PDB entry 6OJ7 | X-ray diffraction, 1.45 A resolution | chains A and C

# Chain A
Molecule: Fusion glycoprotein F0
Notes: fragment: N-terminal
Reference sequence: A0A1U8ZTH8 (A0A1U8ZTH8_HRSV); residues 159-209 here correspond to UniProt positions 157-207 (UniProt number = residue number - 2)
Sequence (53 residues; each row starts with the number of its first residue):
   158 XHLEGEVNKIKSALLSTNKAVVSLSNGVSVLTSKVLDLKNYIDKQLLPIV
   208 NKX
Disordered / not traced: 207-210
Differences from the reference sequence: acetylation (158); amidation (210)
Modified residues: ACE (acetyl group) at position 158; NH2 (amino group) at position 210

# Chain C
Molecule: Fusion glycoprotein F0
Reference sequence: A0A1X9QNS5 (A0A1X9QNS5_9MONO); residue numbers follow UniProt; this construct covers 449-484
Sequence (38 residues; each row starts with the number of its first residue):
   448 XVALDPIDFSIVLNKIKSQLEESKEWIRRSNKILDSIX
Disordered / not traced: 448-449, 485
Differences from the reference sequence: acetylation (448); engineered mutation Phe456 (Ile in A0A1X9QNS5), Val459 (Glu in A0A1X9QNS5), Ile463 (Ala in A0A1X9QNS5), Gln466 (Asp in A0A1X9QNS5), Lys479 (Gln in A0A1X9QNS5), Ile480 (Lys in A0A1X9QNS5); amidation (485)
Modified residues: ACE (acetyl group) at position 448; NH2 (amino group) at position 485
Reported in the primary citation:
  - conformationally variable residues: Asp452, Asp455
  - mutagenesis - L451F, L451F/I456F, I454F/I456F, I456F: increased stability with Fusion glycoprotein F0 (chain A)
  - mutagenesis - I454F: unchanged stability with Fusion glycoprotein F0 (chain A)
  - mutagenesis - V449F, A450F, D452F, P453F, D455F: decreased stability with Fusion glycoprotein F0 (chain A)
  - mutagenesis - I454F: increased stability

# How chain A and chain C interact
Pairs across the interface - 33 pairs, chain A then chain C:
  Glu163(A) with Ile484(C)
  Lys166(A) with Ile480(C); Ser483(C), hydrogen bond; Ile484(C)
  Ile167(A) with Ile484(C), hydrophobic
  Ser169(A) with Arg476(C), hydrogen bond; Ile480(C)
  Ala170(A) with Ser477(C), hydrogen bond (backbone-side chain); Ile480(C), hydrophobic; Leu481(C), hydrophobic
  Ser173(A) with Trp473(C); Arg476(C), hydrogen bond
  Thr174(A) with Ser477(C), hydrogen bond
  Lys176(A) with Trp473(C)
  Ala177(A) with Ser470(C), hydrogen bond (backbone-side chain); Trp473(C), hydrophobic; Ile474(C), hydrophobic
  Ser180(A) with Gln466(C), hydrogen bond (side chain-backbone); Ser470(C), hydrogen bond
  Leu181(A) with Leu467(C), hydrophobic; Ser470(C), hydrogen bond (backbone-side chain)
  Asn183(A) with Gln466(C)
  Gly184(A) with Ile463(C); Gln466(C)
  Val187(A) with Val459(C), hydrophobic; Ile463(C), hydrophobic
  Leu188(A) with Leu460(C), hydrophobic; Ile463(C)
  Lys191(A) with Asp455(C), salt bridge; Phe456(C); Val459(C); Leu460(C)
  Tyr198(A) with Leu451(C), hydrophobic
Also at the interface, not in a pair above, chain A (19 interface residues in all): Asp194, Leu195
From the paper, about this interface:
  - interface residues, chain C: Phe456(C)

# Overview
Chain A and chain C form an interface of 19 and 17 residues respectively, with 9 hydrogen bonds and 1 salt
bridge. Polar contacts include Lys191(A)-Asp455(C), Lys166(A)-Ser483(C) and Ser169(A)-Arg476(C). The paper
reports that V449F, A450F and D452F of chain C, among others, reduce stability with Fusion glycoprotein F0
(chain A); the interface residue Phe456(C); 10 substitutions were tested in all.
Here chain A is Fusion glycoprotein F0 and chain C is Fusion glycoprotein F0. Entry 6OJ7 (Respiratory
syncytial virus fusion glycoprotein N-terminal heptad repeat domain+VIQKI I456F) was determined by X-ray
diffraction (same publication as 6O40).
